PDB entry 9CJ8 | electron microscopy, 3.74 A resolution | chains a and b of the 8 polymer chains in the assembly

== Chain a (and b) ==
Name: Glycoprotein G2
Organism: Lassa virus Josiah
Notes: chain b of this document is another copy of the same molecule, construct and numbering; everything in this record applies to it too
UniProt: P08669 (GLYC_LASSJ); numbering as in UniProt (aligned over 260-424)
Chain sequence (406 residues; row label = number of the first residue in the row):
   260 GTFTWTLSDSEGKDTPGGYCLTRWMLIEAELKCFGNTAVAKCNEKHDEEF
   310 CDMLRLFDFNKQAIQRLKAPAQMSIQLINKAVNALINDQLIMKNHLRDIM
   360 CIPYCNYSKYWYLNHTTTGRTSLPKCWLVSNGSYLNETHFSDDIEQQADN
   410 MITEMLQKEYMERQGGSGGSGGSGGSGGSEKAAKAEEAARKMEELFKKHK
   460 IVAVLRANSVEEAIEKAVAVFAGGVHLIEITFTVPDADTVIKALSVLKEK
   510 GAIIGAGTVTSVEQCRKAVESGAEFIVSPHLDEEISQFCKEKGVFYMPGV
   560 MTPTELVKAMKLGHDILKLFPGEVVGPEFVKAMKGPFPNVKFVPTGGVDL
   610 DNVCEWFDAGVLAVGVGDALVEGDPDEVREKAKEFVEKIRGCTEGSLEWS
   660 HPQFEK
Not modelled in the structure: 269-277, 328-331, 415-665
Construct notes: conflict Pro329 (Glu in P08669), Cys360 (Gly in P08669); expression tag (425-665)
Curated features (UniProtKB/Swiss-Prot):
  - glycosylation (N-linked (GlcNAc...) asparagine): Asn365, Asn373, Asn390, Asn395
Disulfides: Cys279-Cys292, Cys301-Cys310, Cys364-Cys385
Glycans and other covalent adducts: N-acetylglucosamine (NAG) linked to Asn365, Asn373, Asn390, Asn395
From the paper describing this entry:
  - post-translational modification sites: Asn390

== Interface between chain a and chain b ==
Pairs across the interface (29; chain a residue first):
  Gly260(a) with Gly260(b), hydrogen bond (backbone-backbone)
  Thr261(a) with Gly260(b); Thr261(b)
  Glu303(a) with Glu303(b)
  Lys304(a) with Asn302(b), hydrogen bond (side chain-backbone); Glu303(b), salt bridge
  His305(a) with Thr261(b), hydrogen bond; His305(b)
  Asn342(a) with Gly260(b)
  Asn346(a) with Gly260(b); Thr261(b), hydrogen bond (side chain-backbone); Thr263(b)
  Gln348(a) with Gly260(b); Thr261(b); Thr263(b); Asn342(b); Ala343(b)
  Leu349(a) with Thr263(b)
  Met351(a) with Ala340(b), hydrophobic; Ala343(b), hydrophobic
  Lys352(a) with Thr263(b); Trp264(b); Thr265(b)
  Leu355(a) with Trp264(b), hydrophobic; Leu336(b), hydrophobic; Ala340(b), hydrophobic
  Met359(a) with Trp264(b), hydrophobic; Arg325(b); Leu326(b), hydrophobic
Interface residues without a listed pair, chain a (17 interface residues in all): Asp306, Ile358, Cys360, Ile361
Interface residues without a listed pair, chain b (16 interface residues in all): Gln321, Lys339

== In short ==
17 residues of chain a face 16 of chain b across their interface; the contacts include 4 hydrogen bonds and 1
salt bridge. Polar contacts include Lys304(a)-Glu303(b), Lys304(a)-Asn302(b) and His305(a)-Thr261(b).
N-acetylglucosamine is covalently linked to Asn365(a), Asn373(a), Asn390(a) and Asn395(a). From the paper: a
modification site at Asn390(a).
Both chains are Glycoprotein G2 (Lassa virus Josiah). Entry 9CJ8 (Lineage IV Lassa virus glycoprotein (Josiah)
in complex with rabbit polyclonal antibody (LAVA01-like epitope)) was determined by electron microscopy,
deposited together with 8TYC, 8TYE, 8VCV, 8VE8, 9CJ7, 9CK7 and 9CK8.
